6IC4 - chains A and H of the 12 polymer chains in the assembly; structure by electron microscopy, 8.70 A resolution (very low resolution: no residue pairs are listed; an interface is given only as per-side residue counts).

Chain A:
Protein: Toluene tolerance efflux transporter (ABC superfamily, PerI-bind)
Organism: Acinetobacter baumannii
UniProtKB: A0A334XBW3 (A0A334XBW3_ACIBA); numbering as in UniProt (aligned over 9-191)
Sequence (183 residues; row label = number of the first residue in the row):
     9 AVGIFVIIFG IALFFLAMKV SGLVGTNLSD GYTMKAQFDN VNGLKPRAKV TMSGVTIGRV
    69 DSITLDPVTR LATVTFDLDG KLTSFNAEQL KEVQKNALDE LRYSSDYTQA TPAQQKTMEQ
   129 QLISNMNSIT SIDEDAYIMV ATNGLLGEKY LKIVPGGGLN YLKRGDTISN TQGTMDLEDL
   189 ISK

Chain H:
Protein: ABC transporter permease
Organism: Acinetobacter baumannii
UniProtKB: V5V9F4 (V5V9F4_ACIBA); residues 1-257 here = UniProt positions 1-257
Sequence (257 residues; row label = number of the first residue in the row):
     1 MNTIAWLGRL VIERIRGIGV AALMLLQIIF SLPSAGGFGR FVYQMHRVGV MSLLIITVSG
    61 LFIGLVLGLQ GYSILVNVGS ESMLGTMVSL TLLRELAPVV AALLFAGRAG SALTAEIGSM
   121 KQSEQLASME MIGVDPLKQI VSPRLWAGIV SLPMLTVIFA AIGIVGGKLV GVDFLGVDEG
   181 SFWSGMQNNV QFGHDVVNGI IKSIVFALLC TWIAVFQGYA CDPTPEGIAT AMTRTVVYSS
   241 LCVLGFDFVL TAVMFGG

Interface between chain A and chain H:
At this resolution (9 A) residue pairs are not listed: 6 residues of chain A and 6 of chain H lie at the interface.

Overview:
The chain A/chain H interface involves 6 residues from each chain.
Here chain A is Toluene tolerance efflux transporter (ABC superfamily, PerI-bind) and chain H is ABC
transporter permease, both from Acinetobacter baumannii. Entry 6IC4 (Cryo-EM structure of the A. baumannii MLA
complex at 8.7 A resolution) was determined by electron microscopy.
